Entry 8HW8 (X-ray diffraction, 1.57 A resolution); this record covers chain A.

== Chain A ==
Protein: Chitinase
Organism: Heterodera glycines
Notes: EC 3.2.1.14
UniProt: Q8I6X8 (Q8I6X8_HETGL); residues 1-350 here = UniProt positions 1-350
Amino-acid sequence (356 residues; each row starts with the number of its first residue):
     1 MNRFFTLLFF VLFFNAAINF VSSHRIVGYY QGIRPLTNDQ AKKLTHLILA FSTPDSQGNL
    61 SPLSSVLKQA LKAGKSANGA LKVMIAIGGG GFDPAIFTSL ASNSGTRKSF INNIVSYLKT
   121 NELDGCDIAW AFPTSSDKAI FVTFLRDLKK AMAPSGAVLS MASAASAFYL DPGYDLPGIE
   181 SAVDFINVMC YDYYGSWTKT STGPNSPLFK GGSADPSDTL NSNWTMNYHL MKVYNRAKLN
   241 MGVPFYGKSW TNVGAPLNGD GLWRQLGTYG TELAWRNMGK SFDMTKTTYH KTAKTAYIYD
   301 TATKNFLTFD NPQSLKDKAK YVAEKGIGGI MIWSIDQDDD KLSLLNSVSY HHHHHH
Not modelled in the structure: 1-23, 350-356
Differences from the reference sequence: engineered mutation A129 (Asp in Q8I6X8), A131 (Glu in Q8I6X8); expression tag (351-356)
Covalent attachments: N-acetylglucosamine (NAG) linked to N223
Small-molecule neighbours: 68X / N-acetylglucosamine / N-acetyl-D-glucosamine-6-sulfate: Q31, I33, F51, G89, G90, G91, A129, F132, A162, A165, S166, F168, Y169, M189, Y191, D192, Y193, W197, T219, L220, Y246, K248, E272, L273, A274, W333, Q337

== Summary ==
Bound to chain A: 68X / N-acetylglucosamine / N-acetyl-D-glucosamine-6-sulfate. N-acetylglucosamine is
covalently linked to N223.
Chain A is Chitinase (Heterodera glycines); the structure, Crystal structure of Heterodera glycines chitinase
2 D129A/E131A mutant in complex with nodulation factor SmNF-V (C16:2 ..., was determined by X-ray diffraction
(same publication as 8HW6 and 8HW7).
